2OHA - chain A; structure by X-ray diffraction, 1.80 A resolution.

Chain A:
Molecule: Myoglobin
Source organism: Physeter catodon
UniProt: P02185 (MYG_PHYCA); residue numbers follow UniProt; this construct covers 1-153
Sequence (154 residues; each row starts with the number of its first residue; numbering starts at 0):
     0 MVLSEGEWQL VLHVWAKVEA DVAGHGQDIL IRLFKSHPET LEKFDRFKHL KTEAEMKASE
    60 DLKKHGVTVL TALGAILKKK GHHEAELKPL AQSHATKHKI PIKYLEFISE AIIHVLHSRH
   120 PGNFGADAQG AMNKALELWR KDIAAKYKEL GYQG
Sequence notes: initiating methionine (0); conflict Asn122 (Asp in P02185); engineered mutation Trp138 (Phe in P02185)
Bound ions: heme Fe near His93 (its only coordinating residue here)
Small-molecule neighbours: heme (HEM): Leu32, Thr39, Lys42, Phe43, Arg45, His64, Thr67, Val68, Ala71, Leu72, Leu89, Ser92, His93, His97, Ile99, Tyr103, Leu104, Ile107, Ile111, Trp138

Summary:
Bound to chain A: heme.
Chain A is Myoglobin (Physeter catodon); the structure, Myoglobin cavity mutant F138W, was determined by X-ray
diffraction, deposited together with 2OH8, 2OH9 and 2OHB.
